PDB entry 1MWA | X-ray diffraction, 2.40 A resolution | chains H and L of the 5 polymer chains in the assembly

== Chain H ==
Molecule: H-2KBM3 MHC class I molecule heavy chain
From: Mus musculus
UniProtKB: P01901 (HA1B_MOUSE); residues 1-275 here correspond to UniProt positions 22-296 (UniProt number = residue number + 21)
Sequence (275 residues; each row starts with the number of its first residue):
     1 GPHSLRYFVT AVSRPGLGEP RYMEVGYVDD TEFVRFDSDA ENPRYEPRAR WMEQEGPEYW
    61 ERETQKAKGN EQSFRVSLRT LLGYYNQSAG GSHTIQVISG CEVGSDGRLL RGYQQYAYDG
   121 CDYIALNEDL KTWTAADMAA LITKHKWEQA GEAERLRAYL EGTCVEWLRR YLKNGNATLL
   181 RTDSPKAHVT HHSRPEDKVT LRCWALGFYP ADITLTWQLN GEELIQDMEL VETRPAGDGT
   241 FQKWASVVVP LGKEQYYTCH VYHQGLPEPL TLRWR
Disordered / not traced: 275
Disulfide bonds: Cys101-Cys164, Cys203-Cys259
Glycans and other covalent adducts: N-acetylglucosamine (NAG) linked to Asn176
Sequence notes: conflict Ser77 (Asp98 in P01901), Ala89 (Lys110 in P01901), Arg275 (Glu296 in P01901)
Curated features (UniProtKB/Swiss-Prot):
  - glycosylation (N-linked (GlcNAc...) asparagine): Asn86, Asn176
From the paper describing this entry:
  - conformationally variable residues (side-chain flip): Trp147, Glu152

== Chain L ==
Molecule: Microglobulin MHC light chain
From: Mus musculus
UniProtKB: P01887 (B2MG_MOUSE); residues 1-99 here correspond to UniProt positions 21-119 (UniProt number = residue number + 20)
Sequence (99 residues; row label = number of the first residue in the row):
     1 IQKTPQIQVY SRHPPENGKP NILNCYVTQF HPPHIEIQML KNGKKIPKVE MSDMSFSKDW
    61 SFYILAHTEF TPTETDTYAC RVKHDSMAEP KTVYWDRDM
Disulfide bonds: Cys25-Cys80

== Chain H / chain L interface ==
Pairs across the interface - 50 pairs, chain H then chain L:
  Phe8(H) - Phe56(L)
  Val9(H) - Phe56(L)
  Thr10(H) - Phe56(L)
  Thr10(H) - Phe62(L)
  Val12(H) - Pro33(L)  hydrophobic
  Tyr27(H) - Ser55(L)
  Arg35(H) - Asp53(L)  salt bridge
  Arg35(H) - Met54(L)  hydrogen bond (side chain-backbone)
  Arg35(H) - Ser55(L)
  Arg48(H) - Asp53(L)  salt bridge
  Thr94(H) - Pro33(L)
  Gln96(H) - His31(L)  hydrogen bond
  Gln96(H) - Phe56(L)
  Gln96(H) - Trp60(L)  hydrogen bond (side chain-backbone)
  Gln96(H) - Phe62(L)
  Val97(H) - Phe56(L)
  Ile98(H) - Phe56(L)  hydrophobic
  Ile98(H) - Trp60(L)  hydrophobic
  Gln115(H) - Trp60(L)
  Tyr116(H) - Trp60(L)
  Ala117(H) - Trp60(L)
  Asp119(H) - Ile1(L)
  Asp119(H) - His31(L)
  Gly120(H) - His31(L)  hydrogen bond (backbone-side chain)
  Cys121(H) - Ile1(L)  hydrogen bond (side chain-backbone)
  Asp122(H) - Trp60(L)  hydrogen bond
  His192(H) - Asp98(L)
  Arg202(H) - Asp98(L)  hydrogen bond (side chain-backbone)
  Arg202(H) - Met99(L)
  Trp204(H) - Asp98(L)
  Trp204(H) - Met99(L)
  Val231(H) - Gln8(L)
  Glu232(H) - Gln8(L)  hydrogen bond (backbone-side chain)
  Glu232(H) - Thr28(L)  hydrogen bond
  Glu232(H) - Gln29(L)
  Arg234(H) - Gln8(L)  hydrogen bond
  Arg234(H) - Tyr10(L)
  Arg234(H) - Tyr26(L)
  Arg234(H) - Met99(L)  hydrogen bond (side chain-backbone)
  Pro235(H) - Tyr10(L)  hydrogen bond (backbone-side chain)
  Pro235(H) - Asn24(L)
  Pro235(H) - Tyr26(L)
  Ala236(H) - Arg12(L)
  Ala236(H) - Asn24(L)  hydrogen bond (backbone-side chain)
  Gly237(H) - Arg12(L)  hydrogen bond (backbone-side chain)
  Asp238(H) - Arg12(L)
  Gln242(H) - Tyr10(L)
  Gln242(H) - Ser11(L)  hydrogen bond (side chain-backbone)
  Gln242(H) - Arg12(L)  hydrogen bond (side chain-backbone)
  Trp244(H) - Met99(L)  hydrogen bond (side chain-backbone)
Also at the interface, not in a pair above, chain H (33 interface residues in all): Met23, Glu32, Thr233
Also at the interface, not in a pair above, chain L (26 interface residues in all): Gln6, His13, Ser57, Lys58, Tyr63, Leu65, Arg97

== Overview ==
Chain H and chain L form an interface of 33 and 26 residues respectively; the contacts include 17 hydrogen
bonds and 2 salt bridges. Among the polar pairs are Arg35(H)-Asp53(L), Arg48(H)-Asp53(L) and
Arg35(H)-Met54(L). Covalently linked N-acetylglucosamine: at Asn176(H). From the paper: conformational
variability at Trp147(H) and Glu152(H).
Here chain H is H-2KBM3 MHC class I molecule heavy chain and chain L is Microglobulin MHC light chain, both
from Mus musculus. Entry 1MWA (2C/H-2KBM3/DEV8 allogeneic complex) was determined by X-ray diffraction (same
publication as 1LEK and 1LEG).
